Entry 4PMI (X-ray diffraction, 3.20 A resolution); this record covers chains A and C of the 3 polymer chains in the assembly.

== Chain A ==
Molecule: Rev-Response-Element RNA
Sequence (40 nucleotides; each row starts with the number of its first residue; note: 7 numbers in that range are skipped by the numbering (no residue carries them; nothing is unmodelled there)):
    36 GGGAGUAUAUGGGCGCACUUCGG
    66 UGACGGUACAGGCUCCU
Covalently attached groups: phosphate ion (PO4) linked to G36
From the paper describing this entry:
  - contacts within the chain: A44-G76

== Chain C ==
Molecule: Protein Rev
Source organism: Human immunodeficiency virus type 1 group M subtype B
Reference sequence: P69718 (REV_HV1H3); residues 1-70 here = UniProt positions 1-70
Amino-acid sequence (72 residues; numbered -1 to 70; the number before each row is that of its first residue; numbers below 1 keep their minus sign (Gly-1 is residue -1)):
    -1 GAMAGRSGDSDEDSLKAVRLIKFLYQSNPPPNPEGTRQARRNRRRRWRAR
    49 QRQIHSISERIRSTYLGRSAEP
Unresolved in the structure: -1 to 12, 65-70
Construct notes: expression tag (-1 to 0); engineered mutation Ser12 (Leu in P69718), Ala47 (Glu in P69718), Arg60 (Leu in P69718)
Swiss-Prot annotation at these positions:
  - region: Leu18 to Asn26 (Homomultimerization)
  - motif: Thr34 to Arg50 (Nuclear localization signal and RNA-binding (RRE))
  - modified residue (Phosphoserine): Ser5, Ser8
From the paper describing this entry:
  - mutagenesis - R38A (10-fold), R39A (30-50-fold), N40A (100-fold), R44A (250-fold), Q51A (30-fold): decreased binding to Rev-Response-Element RNA (chain A)
  - mutagenesis - Q51A (Kd 280 pM): decreased binding to full-length RRE (234 nucleotides)
  - binding site for Rev-Response-Element RNA (chain A): Asn40, Arg43, Arg44
  - mutagenesis - Q51A: unchanged growth

== How chain A and chain C interact ==
Contacting residue pairs - 24 pairs, chain A then chain C:
  G36(A) - Arg39(C)  salt bridge to the phosphate
  G37(A) - Arg39(C)  salt bridge to the phosphate
  G37(A) - Arg42(C)  salt bridge to the phosphate
  G38(A) - Arg42(C)  salt bridge to the phosphate
  A39(A) - Arg43(C)  base contact
  A39(A) - Arg46(C)  salt bridge to the phosphate
  G40(A) - Arg43(C)  hydrogen bond to the base
  G40(A) - Arg46(C)  salt bridge to the phosphate
  G40(A) - Arg50(C)  salt bridge to the phosphate
  U41(A) - Arg43(C)  hydrogen bond to the base
  U41(A) - Arg50(C)  salt bridge to the phosphate
  A42(A) - Arg50(C)  sugar contact
  U43(A) - Ser54(C)  base contact
  U43(A) - Arg58(C)  hydrogen bond to the base
  U72(A) - Pro27(C)  base contact
  A73(A) - Arg44(C)  phosphate contact
  A73(A) - Arg48(C)  salt bridge to the phosphate
  C74(A) - Arg41(C)  salt bridge to the phosphate
  C74(A) - Arg44(C)  salt bridge to the phosphate
  A75(A) - Asn40(C)  hydrogen bond to the phosphate
  A75(A) - Arg44(C)  salt bridge to the phosphate
  G76(A) - Gln36(C)  phosphate contact
  G76(A) - Asn40(C)  hydrogen bond to the phosphate
  G77(A) - Arg43(C)  hydrogen bond to the base
Other interface residues (no listed pair), chain A (15 interface residues in all): C78
Other interface residues (no listed pair), chain C (16 interface residues in all): Ser25, Ala37, Arg38

== Summary ==
15 residues of chain A face 16 of chain C across their interface; the contacts include 6 hydrogen bonds and 12
salt bridges. Among the polar pairs are G40(A)-Arg43(C), U41(A)-Arg43(C) and U43(A)-Arg58(C). The paper
reports a binding site for Rev-Response-Element RNA (chain A) at Asn40(C), Arg43(C) and Arg44(C); R38A, R39A
and N40A of chain C, among others, reduce binding to Rev-Response-Element RNA (chain A); 5 substitutions were
tested in all.
Chain A is Rev-Response-Element RNA and chain C is Protein Rev (Human immunodeficiency virus type 1 group M
subtype B); the structure, Crystal structure of Rev and Rev-response-element RNA complex, was determined by
X-ray diffraction.
